8AVO - chains C and D of the 6 polymer chains in the assembly; structure by electron microscopy, 6.84 A resolution (low resolution: residue-level contacts below are approximate; hydrogen-bond / salt-bridge calls are withheld).

Chain C:
Name: Leptin
Source organism: Homo sapiens
UniProtKB: P41159 (LEP_HUMAN); numbering as in UniProt (aligned over 22-167)
Chain sequence (171 residues; each row starts with the number of its first residue; numbers below 1 keep their minus sign (Ala-3 is residue -3)):
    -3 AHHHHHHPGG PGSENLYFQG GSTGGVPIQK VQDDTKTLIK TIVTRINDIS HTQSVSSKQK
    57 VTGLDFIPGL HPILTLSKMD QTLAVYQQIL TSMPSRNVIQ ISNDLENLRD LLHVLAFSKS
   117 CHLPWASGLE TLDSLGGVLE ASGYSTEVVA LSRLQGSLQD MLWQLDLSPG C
Disordered / not traced: -3 to 21
Construct notes: expression tag (-3 to 21)
UniProt features mapped onto this chain:
  - natural variant: Gln49 (deletion), Asp100 (D100Y: In LEPD), Arg105 (R105W: In LEPD)
Cystine bridges: Cys117-Cys167

Chain D:
Name: Leptin receptor
Source organism: Homo sapiens
UniProtKB: P48357 (LEPR_HUMAN); residue numbers follow UniProt; this construct covers 22-839
Chain sequence (868 residues; each row starts with the number of its first residue):
    22 FNLSYPITPW RFKLSCMPPN STYDYFLLPA GLSKNTSNSN GHYETAVEPK FNSSGTHFSN
    82 LSKTTFHCCF RSEQDRNCSL CADNIEGKTF VSTVNSLVFQ QIDANWNIQC WLKGDLKLFI
   142 CYVESLFKNL FRNYNYKVHL LYVLPEVLED SPLVPQKGSF QMVHCNCSVH ECCECLVPVP
   202 TAKLNDTLLM CLKITSGGVI FQSPLMSVQP INMVKPDPPL GLHMEITDDG NLKISWSSPP
   262 LVPFPLQYQV KYSENSTTVI READKIVSAT SLLVDSILPG SSYEVQVRGK RLDGPGIWSD
   322 WSTPRVFTTQ DVIYFPPKIL TSVGSNVSFH CIYKKENKIV PSKEIVWWMN LAEKIPQSQY
   382 DVVSDHVSKV TFFNLNETKP RGKFTYDAVY CCNEHECHHR YAELYVIDVN INISCETDGY
   442 LTKMTCRWST STIQSLAEST LQLRYHRSSL YCSDIPSIHP ISEPKDCYLQ SDGFYECIFQ
   502 PIFLLSGYTM WIRINHSLGS LDSPPTCVLP DSVVKPLPPS SVKAEITINI GLLKISWEKP
   562 VFPENNLQFQ IRYGLSGKEV QWKMYEVYDA KSKSVSLPVP DLCAVYAVQV RCKRLDGLGY
   622 WSNWSNPAYT VVMDIKVPMR GPEFWRIING DTMKKEKNVT LLWKPLMKND SLCSVQRYVI
   682 NHHTSCNGTW SEDVGNHTKF TFLWTEQAHT VTVLAINSIG ASVANFNLTF SWPMSKVNIV
   742 QSLSAYPLNS SCVIVSWILS PSDYKLMYFI IEWKNLNEDG EIKWLRISSS VKKYYIHDHF
   802 IPIEKYQFSL YPIFMEGVGK PKIINSFTQD DIEKHQSDST GGSGGSGGSG GSGGSRMKQI
   862 EDKIEEILSK IYHIENEIAR IKKLIGER
Disordered / not traced: 22-235, 832-889
Construct notes: expression tag (840-889)
UniProt features mapped onto this chain:
  - region: His467 to Glu484 (Leptin-binding)
  - motif: Trp622 to Ser626 (WSXWS motif)
  - glycosylation (N-linked (GlcNAc...) asparagine): Asn23, Asn41, Asn56, Asn73, Asn81, Asn98, Asn187, Asn206, Asn276, Asn347, Asn397, Asn516, Asn624, Asn659, Asn688, Asn697, Asn728, Asn750
  - natural variant: Tyr422 (Y422H: In LEPRD; uncertain significance), Cys604 (C604G: In LEPRD; uncertain significance), Leu786 (L786P: In LEPRD; uncertain significance)
Cystine bridges: Cys352-Cys412, Cys413-Cys418, Cys436-Cys447, Cys473-Cys528, Cys488-Cys498, Cys604-Cys674

Chain C / chain D interface:
Contacting residue pairs (17; chain C residue first):
  Val27(C) - Tyr472(D)
  Asp30(C) - Tyr472(D)
  Asp30(C) - Leu506(D)
  Thr37(C) - Phe563(D)
  Arg41(C) - Leu442(D)
  Gln96(C) - Pro502(D)
  Gln96(C) - Ile503(D)
  Asn99(C) - Pro502(D)
  Asn99(C) - Phe504(D)
  Glu102(C) - Phe504(D)
  Asn103(C) - Phe504(D)
  Asn103(C) - Leu505(D)
  Asn103(C) - Ser507(D)
  Leu107(C) - Leu471(D)
  Leu107(C) - Tyr472(D)
  Leu107(C) - Leu506(D)
  Val110(C) - Leu471(D)
Interface residues without a listed pair, chain C (16 interface residues in all): Thr33, Lys36, Thr40, Arg92, Asp100, Asp106
Interface residues without a listed pair, chain D (17 interface residues in all): Tyr441, Thr443, Ser470, Gln501, Val562, Glu565, Asn566

Overview:
16 residues of chain C and 17 residues of chain D are in contact.
Chain C is Leptin and chain D is Leptin receptor, both from Homo sapiens; the structure, Human leptin in
complex with the human LEP-R ectodomain fused to a C-terminal trimeric isoleucine GCN4 ..., was determined by
electron microscopy together with 7Z3Q, 7Z3R, 8AV2, 8AVB, 8AVC, 8AVD and 3 further entries from the same
study.
